Entry 4P05 (X-ray diffraction, 2.05 A resolution); this record covers chains A and B.

# Chain A (and B)
Name: Arylsulfate sulfotransferase AssT
From: Escherichia coli CFT073
Notes: EC 2.8.2.22; chain B of this document is another copy of the same molecule, construct and numbering; everything in this record applies to it too
Reference sequence: E2QE64 (E2QE64_ECOLX); residues 1-571 here correspond to UniProt positions 28-598 (UniProt number = residue number + 27)
Amino-acid sequence (571 residues; each row starts with the number of its first residue):
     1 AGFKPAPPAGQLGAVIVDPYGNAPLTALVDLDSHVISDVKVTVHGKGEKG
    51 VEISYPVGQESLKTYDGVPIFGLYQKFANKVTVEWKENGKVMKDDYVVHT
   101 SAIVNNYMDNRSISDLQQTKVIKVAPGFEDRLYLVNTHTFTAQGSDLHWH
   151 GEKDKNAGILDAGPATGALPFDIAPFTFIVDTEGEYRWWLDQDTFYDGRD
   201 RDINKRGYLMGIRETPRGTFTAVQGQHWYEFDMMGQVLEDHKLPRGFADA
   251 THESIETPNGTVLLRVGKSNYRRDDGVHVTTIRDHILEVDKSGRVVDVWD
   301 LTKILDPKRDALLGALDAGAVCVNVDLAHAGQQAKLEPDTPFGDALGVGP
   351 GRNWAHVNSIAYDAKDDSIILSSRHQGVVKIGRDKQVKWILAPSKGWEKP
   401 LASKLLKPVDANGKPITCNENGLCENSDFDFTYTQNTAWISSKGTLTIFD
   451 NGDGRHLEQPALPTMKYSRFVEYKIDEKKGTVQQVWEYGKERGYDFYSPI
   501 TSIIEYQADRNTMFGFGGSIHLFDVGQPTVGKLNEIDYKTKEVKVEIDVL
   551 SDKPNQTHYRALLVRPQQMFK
Not modelled in the structure: 321-327
Cystine bridges: C418-C424
Sequence notes: engineered mutation N436 (His463 in E2QE64)
Small-molecule neighbours: 4-nitrophenyl sulfate (4NS): F171, Y208, M210, H252, H356, N358, R374, N436, I500, T501, T557, Y559

# How chain A and chain B interact
Contacting residue pairs (61):
  Y20(A) - R245(B)
  L28(A) - R245(B)
  D30(A) - R245(B)  salt bridge
  D32(A) - R272(B)  salt bridge
  D32(A) - H278(B)  salt bridge
  S33(A) - N270(B)
  S33(A) - Y271(B)
  S33(A) - R272(B)  hydrogen bond (side chain-backbone)
  H34(A) - R272(B)
  E60(A) - R294(B)  salt bridge
  E60(A) - V295(B)
  K63(A) - V295(B)
  K63(A) - D297(B)  salt bridge
  K63(A) - V298(B)
  T64(A) - P244(B)
  T64(A) - R294(B)
  T64(A) - V295(B)  hydrogen bond (side chain-backbone)
  Y65(A) - R245(B)  hydrogen bond (backbone-side chain)
  D66(A) - R245(B)  hydrogen bond (backbone-side chain)
  D66(A) - G246(B)
  D66(A) - K268(B)  salt bridge
  R217(A) - D290(B)
  R217(A) - S292(B)  hydrogen bond
  R217(A) - R294(B)
  E230(A) - S292(B)  hydrogen bond
  L238(A) - H241(B)
  L238(A) - S292(B)
  E239(A) - K291(B)
  E239(A) - S292(B)
  H241(A) - L238(B)  hydrogen bond (side chain-backbone)
  P244(A) - T64(B)
  R245(A) - Y20(B)
  R245(A) - L28(B)
  R245(A) - D30(B)  salt bridge
  R245(A) - Y65(B)  hydrogen bond (side chain-backbone)
  R245(A) - D66(B)  hydrogen bond (side chain-backbone)
  G246(A) - D66(B)
  K268(A) - D66(B)  salt bridge
  N270(A) - S33(B)
  Y271(A) - S33(B)
  R272(A) - D32(B)  salt bridge
  R272(A) - S33(B)  hydrogen bond (backbone-side chain)
  R272(A) - H34(B)  hydrogen bond
  H278(A) - D32(B)  salt bridge
  D290(A) - R217(B)
  K291(A) - E239(B)
  K291(A) - K291(B)
  S292(A) - R217(B)  hydrogen bond
  S292(A) - E230(B)  hydrogen bond
  S292(A) - L238(B)
  S292(A) - E239(B)
  R294(A) - E60(B)  salt bridge
  R294(A) - T64(B)
  R294(A) - R217(B)
  R294(A) - K571(B)
  V295(A) - E60(B)
  V295(A) - K63(B)
  V295(A) - T64(B)  hydrogen bond (backbone-side chain)
  D297(A) - K63(B)  salt bridge
  V298(A) - K63(B)
  K571(A) - R294(B)
Other interface residues (no listed pair), chain A (37 interface residues in all): G67, A162, T219, F247, V296
Other interface residues (no listed pair), chain B (36 interface residues in all): A1, T219, F247, V296

# Overview
Chain A and chain B form an interface of 37 and 36 residues respectively, with 14 hydrogen bonds and 12 salt
bridges. Polar contacts include D30(A)-R245(B), D32(A)-R272(B) and D32(A)-H278(B). Bound to chain A:
4-nitrophenyl sulfate.
Both chains are Arylsulfate sulfotransferase AssT (Escherichia coli CFT073). Entry 4P05 (Bacterial arylsulfate
sulfotransferase (ASST) H436N mutant with 4-nitrophenyl sulfate (PNS) in the active site) was determined by
X-ray diffraction together with 4P06 and 4P07 from the same study.
